Entry 2O7S (X-ray diffraction, 1.78 A resolution); this record covers chain A.

Chain A:
Molecule: Bifunctional 3-dehydroquinate dehydratase/shikimate dehydrogenase
From: Arabidopsis thaliana
Notes: EC 1.1.1.25, 4.2.1.10
Reference sequence: Q9SQT8 (DHQSD_ARATH); residue numbers follow UniProt; this construct covers 90-603
Chain sequence (523 residues; row label = number of the first residue in the row):
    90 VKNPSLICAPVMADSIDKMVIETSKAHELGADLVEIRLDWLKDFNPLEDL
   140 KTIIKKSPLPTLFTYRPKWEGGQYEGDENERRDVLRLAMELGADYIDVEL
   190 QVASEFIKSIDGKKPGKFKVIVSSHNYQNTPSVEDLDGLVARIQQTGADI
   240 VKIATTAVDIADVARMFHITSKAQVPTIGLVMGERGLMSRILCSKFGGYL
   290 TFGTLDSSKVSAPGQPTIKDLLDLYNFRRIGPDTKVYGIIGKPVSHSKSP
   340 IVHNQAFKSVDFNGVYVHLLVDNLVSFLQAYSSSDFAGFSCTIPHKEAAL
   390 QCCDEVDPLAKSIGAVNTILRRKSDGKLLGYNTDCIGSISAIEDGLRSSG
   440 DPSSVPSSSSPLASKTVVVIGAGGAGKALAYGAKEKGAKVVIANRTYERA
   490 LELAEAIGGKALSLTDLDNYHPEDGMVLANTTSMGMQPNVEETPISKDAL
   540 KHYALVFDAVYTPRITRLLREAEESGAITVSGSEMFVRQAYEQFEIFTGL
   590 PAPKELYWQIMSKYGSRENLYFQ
Not modelled in the structure: 436-454, 478, 499, 510-511
Sequence notes: modified residue (391, 424); expression tag (604-612)
Modified positions: Cys391 (s-hydroxycysteine; CSO); Cys424 (s-hydroxycysteine; CSO)
Covalent attachments: 3-dehydroshikimate (DHK) linked to Lys241
Ligand contacts:
  - 3-dehydroshikimate (DHK): Ile328, His335, Ser336, Lys337, Ser338, Ser379, Cys380, Thr381, Lys385, Asn406, Asp423, Tyr550, Phe575, Gln578, Gln582
  - 3-dehydroshikimate / l(+)-tartaric acid: Glu124, Arg126, Arg155, Asp186, His214, Ala243, Leu269, Met271, Arg279, Phe291, Ser300, Ala301, Gln304
  - NADP (NAP; NADP nicotinamide-adenine-dinucleotide phosphate): His335, Thr381, Ile382, Pro383, Lys385, Asp423, Gly460, Ala461, Gly462, Gly463, Ala464, Asn483, Arg484, Thr485, Arg488, Leu503, Thr520, Thr521, Ser522, Met523, Met525, Glu531, Ala548, Val549, Tyr550, Gly571, Met574, Phe575, Gln578

Overview:
Ligands of chain A: 3-dehydroshikimate / l(+)-tartaric acid, 3-dehydroshikimate and NADP.
Chain A is Bifunctional 3-dehydroquinate dehydratase/shikimate dehydrogenase (Arabidopsis thaliana); the
structure, Crystal Structure of the A. thaliana DHQ-dehydroshikimate-SDH-shikimate-NADP(H), was determined by
X-ray diffraction.
